9BPJ - chains F and T of the 24 polymer chains in the assembly; structure by electron microscopy, 2.85 A resolution.

Chain F (and T):
Name: Ferritin light chain
Source organism: Homo sapiens
Notes: chain T of this document is another copy of the same molecule, construct and numbering; everything in this record applies to it too
Reference sequence: P02792 (FRIL_HUMAN); residues 5-178 here correspond to UniProt positions 2-175 (UniProt number = residue number - 3)
Sequence (174 residues; numbered 5 to 178; the number before each row is that of its first residue):
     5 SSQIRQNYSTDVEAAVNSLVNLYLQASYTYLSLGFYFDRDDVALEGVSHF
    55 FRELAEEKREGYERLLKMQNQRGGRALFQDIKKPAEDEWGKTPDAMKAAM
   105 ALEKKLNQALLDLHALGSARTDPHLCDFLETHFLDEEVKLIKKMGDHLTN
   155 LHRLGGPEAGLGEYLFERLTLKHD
Disordered / not traced: 177-178
Reported in the primary citation:
  - mutagenesis - H177DEL/D178DEL: abolished binding to iron oxide NP

How chain F and chain T interact:
Residue-residue contacts - 67 pairs, chain F then chain T:
  Ser6(F) - Asp44(T)
  Gln7(F) - Asp44(T)  hydrogen bond (backbone-side chain)
  Ile8(F) - Asp44(T)  hydrogen bond (backbone-side chain)
  Leu28(F) - Tyr32(T)  hydrophobic
  Leu28(F) - Leu35(T)  hydrophobic
  Tyr32(F) - Leu28(T)  hydrophobic
  Tyr32(F) - Phe82(T)  hydrophobic
  Tyr32(F) - Gln83(T)  hydrogen bond (side chain-backbone)
  Tyr32(F) - Ile85(T)  hydrophobic
  Leu35(F) - Leu28(T)  hydrophobic
  Leu35(F) - Tyr66(T)  hydrophobic
  Leu35(F) - Glu67(T)
  Leu35(F) - Leu70(T)  hydrophobic
  Ser36(F) - Phe82(T)
  Phe39(F) - Glu67(T)
  Phe39(F) - Leu70(T)  hydrophobic
  Phe39(F) - Lys71(T)
  Phe39(F) - Asn74(T)  hydrogen bond (backbone-side chain)
  Asp42(F) - Asn74(T)
  Arg43(F) - Asn74(T)
  Arg43(F) - Arg79(T)
  Asp44(F) - Ser6(T)  hydrogen bond
  Asp44(F) - Gln7(T)  hydrogen bond
  Asp44(F) - Ile8(T)
  Asp44(F) - Arg79(T)  salt bridge
  Asp45(F) - Arg79(T)  salt bridge
  Arg56(F) - Glu67(T)  salt bridge
  Arg63(F) - Arg63(T)
  Arg63(F) - Tyr66(T)
  Arg63(F) - Glu67(T)  salt bridge
  Tyr66(F) - Leu35(T)  hydrophobic
  Tyr66(F) - Arg63(T)
  Glu67(F) - Phe39(T)
  Glu67(F) - Arg56(T)  salt bridge
  Glu67(F) - Arg63(T)  salt bridge
  Leu70(F) - Leu35(T)  hydrophobic
  Leu70(F) - Phe39(T)  hydrophobic
  Lys71(F) - Phe39(T)
  Lys71(F) - Asp42(T)  salt bridge
  Asn74(F) - Phe39(T)  hydrogen bond (side chain-backbone)
  Asn74(F) - Asp42(T)  hydrogen bond
  Asn74(F) - Arg43(T)
  Gly77(F) - Asp44(T)
  Arg79(F) - Arg43(T)
  Arg79(F) - Asp44(T)  salt bridge
  Arg79(F) - Asp45(T)  salt bridge
  Leu81(F) - Asp91(T)
  Phe82(F) - Tyr32(T)  hydrophobic
  Phe82(F) - Leu35(T)  hydrophobic
  Phe82(F) - Ser36(T)
  Phe82(F) - Lys87(T)  hydrogen bond (backbone-side chain)
  Phe82(F) - Pro88(T)
  Gln83(F) - Tyr32(T)  hydrogen bond (backbone-side chain)
  Gln83(F) - Lys87(T)
  Asp84(F) - Ile85(T)
  Asp84(F) - Lys86(T)
  Asp84(F) - Lys87(T)  hydrogen bond (side chain-backbone)
  Ile85(F) - Tyr32(T)  hydrophobic
  Ile85(F) - Asp84(T)
  Ile85(F) - Ile85(T)  hydrogen bond (backbone-backbone)
  Lys86(F) - Asp84(T)  salt bridge
  Lys87(F) - Phe82(T)  hydrogen bond (side chain-backbone)
  Lys87(F) - Gln83(T)
  Lys87(F) - Asp84(T)  hydrogen bond (backbone-side chain)
  Pro88(F) - Phe82(T)
  Asp91(F) - Leu81(T)
  Asp91(F) - Phe82(T)  hydrogen bond (side chain-backbone)
Other interface residues (no listed pair), chain F (32 interface residues in all): Ser5, Asn25
Other interface residues (no listed pair), chain T (35 interface residues in all): Ser5, Asn25, Gly77, Gly78, Ala80, Glu92

Summary:
The interface between chain F and chain T involves 32 residues on one side and 35 on the other; the contacts
include 15 hydrogen bonds and 10 salt bridges. Polar contacts include Asp44(F)-Arg79(T), Asp45(F)-Arg79(T) and
Arg56(F)-Glu67(T). The paper reports that H177DEL/D178DEL of chain F abolish binding to iron oxide NP.
Both chains are Ferritin light chain (Homo sapiens). Entry 9BPJ (Human light chain ferritin reacted with iron
(3 Fe2+ to ferritin monomer ratio). Reconstruction of particles ...) was determined by electron microscopy,
deposited together with 9BPI, 9BPK and 9BQ5.
